7OMM - chains A and B of the 4 polymer chains in the assembly; structure by electron microscopy, 3.40 A resolution.

# Chain A
Name: LPS-assembly protein LptD
From: Neisseria gonorrhoeae
UniProtKB: Q5F651 (LPTD_NEIG1); residues 1-801 here = UniProt positions 1-801
Amino-acid sequence (801 residues; numbered 1 to 801; the number before each row is that of its first residue):
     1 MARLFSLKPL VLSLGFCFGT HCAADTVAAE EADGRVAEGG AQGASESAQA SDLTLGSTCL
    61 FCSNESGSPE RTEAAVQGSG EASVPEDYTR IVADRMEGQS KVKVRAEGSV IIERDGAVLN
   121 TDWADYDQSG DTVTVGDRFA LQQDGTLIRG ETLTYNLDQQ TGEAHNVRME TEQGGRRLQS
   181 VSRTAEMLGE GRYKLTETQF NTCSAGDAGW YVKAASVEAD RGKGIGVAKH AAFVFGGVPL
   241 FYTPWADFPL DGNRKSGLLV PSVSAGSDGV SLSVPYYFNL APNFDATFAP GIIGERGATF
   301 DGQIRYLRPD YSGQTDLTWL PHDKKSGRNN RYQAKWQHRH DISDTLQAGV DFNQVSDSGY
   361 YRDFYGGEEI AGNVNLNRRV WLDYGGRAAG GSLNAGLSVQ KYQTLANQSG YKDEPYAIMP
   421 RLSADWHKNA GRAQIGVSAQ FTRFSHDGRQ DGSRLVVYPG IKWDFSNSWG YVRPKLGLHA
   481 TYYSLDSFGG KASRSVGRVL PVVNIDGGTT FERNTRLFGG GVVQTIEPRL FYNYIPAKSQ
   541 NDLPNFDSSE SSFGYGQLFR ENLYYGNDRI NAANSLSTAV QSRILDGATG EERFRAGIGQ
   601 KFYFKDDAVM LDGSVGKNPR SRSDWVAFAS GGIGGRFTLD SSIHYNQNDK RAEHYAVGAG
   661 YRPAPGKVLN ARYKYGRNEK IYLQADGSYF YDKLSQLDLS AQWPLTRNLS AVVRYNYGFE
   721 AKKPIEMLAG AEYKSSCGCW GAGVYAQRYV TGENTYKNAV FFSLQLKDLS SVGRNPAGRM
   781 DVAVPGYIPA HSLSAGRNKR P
Unresolved in the structure: 1-87, 605-620
Construct notes: conflict S13 (Ala in Q5F651)
Cystine bridges: C203-C737

# Chain B
Name: LPS-assembly lipoprotein LptE
From: Neisseria gonorrhoeae
UniProtKB: A0A5K1Q6A7 (A0A5K1Q6A7_NEIGO); numbering as in UniProt (aligned over 1-159)
Amino-acid sequence (165 residues; each row starts with the number of its first residue):
     1 MNKIFLTAAA LVLGACGFHL KGADGISPPL TYRSWHIEGG QALQFPLETA LYQASGRVDD
    61 AAGAQMTLRI DSVSQNKETY TVTRAAVINE YLLILTVEAQ VLKRGEPVGK PMTVSVRRIL
   121 DYADNEILGK QEEEETLWAE MRQDVAEQIV RRLTFLKAEH HHHHH
Unresolved in the structure: 1-30, 159-165
Construct notes: expression tag (160-165)

# How chain A and chain B interact
Contacting residue pairs - 63 pairs, chain A then chain B:
  I370(A) - V82(B)  hydrophobic
  I370(A) - A86(B)
  I370(A) - V87(B)
  I370(A) - I88(B)
  A371(A) - T79(B)
  A371(A) - I88(B)  hydrophobic
  A371(A) - Y91(B)
  G372(A) - Y91(B)  hydrogen bond (backbone-side chain)
  N375(A) - Y122(B)
  N375(A) - I127(B)
  Y402(A) - I127(B)
  D413(A) - N125(B)  hydrogen bond
  Y416(A) - L128(B)  hydrophobic
  I418(A) - L128(B)  hydrophobic
  H427(A) - F45(B)
  R432(A) - Y52(B)
  S466(A) - Q53(B)  hydrogen bond
  F546(A) - L128(B)
  D547(A) - L128(B)
  D547(A) - G129(B)  hydrogen bond (backbone-backbone)
  S549(A) - E126(B)
  S549(A) - G129(B)
  E550(A) - K130(B)
  S551(A) - E133(B)
  S552(A) - D121(B)
  R560(A) - E133(B)
  R560(A) - L137(B)
  R560(A) - E140(B)  salt bridge
  Y565(A) - E132(B)  hydrogen bond
  Y565(A) - E133(B)
  Y565(A) - T136(B)
  D586(A) - F155(B)
  G587(A) - F155(B)
  A588(A) - F155(B)
  T589(A) - F155(B)
  G590(A) - R152(B)
  E591(A) - R152(B)
  E592(A) - Q148(B)
  R595(A) - D144(B)  salt bridge
  D640(A) - R117(B)  salt bridge
  R672(A) - Y80(B)  hydrogen bond (side chain-backbone)
  R672(A) - T81(B)
  K674(A) - E90(B)  salt bridge
  E679(A) - N89(B)
  K680(A) - T83(B)
  K680(A) - A123(B)
  I681(A) - T83(B)
  I681(A) - R84(B)
  I681(A) - V87(B)
  Y682(A) - A85(B)  hydrophobic
  Y689(A) - D124(B)  hydrogen bond
  Y689(A) - N125(B)  hydrogen bond
  Q696(A) - V82(B)  hydrogen bond (side chain-backbone)
  Q696(A) - T83(B)
  E720(A) - R84(B)
  A721(A) - R84(B)
  I725(A) - V82(B)
  I725(A) - T83(B)
  E726(A) - V82(B)
  V750(A) - A86(B)
  T751(A) - A86(B)
  G752(A) - A85(B)
  E753(A) - A85(B)
Also at the interface, not in a pair above, chain A (55 interface residues in all): E369, V374, P415, G431, F444, V523, G566, L585, F690, D692, L694
Also at the interface, not in a pair above, chain B (37 interface residues in all): R151

# In short
55 residues of chain A and 37 residues of chain B are in contact, with 9 hydrogen bonds and 4 salt bridges.
Among the polar pairs are R560(A)-E140(B), R595(A)-D144(B) and D640(A)-R117(B).
Chain A is LPS-assembly protein LptD and chain B is LPS-assembly lipoprotein LptE, both from Neisseria
gonorrhoeae; the structure, Cryo-EM structure of N. gonorhoeae LptDE in complex with ProMacrobodies (MBPs have
not been built de ..., was determined by electron microscopy (same publication as 7OMT).
